PDB entry 5ACV | X-ray diffraction, 1.96 A resolution | chains A and B

== Chain A (and B) ==
Name: Beta-lactamase
Organism: Pseudomonas aeruginosa
Notes: EC 3.5.2.6; chain B of this document is another copy of the same molecule, construct and numbering; everything in this record applies to it too
Reference sequence: Q9K2N0 (Q9K2N0_PSEAI); the author numbering skips numbers that UniProt does not, so the offset changes along the chain: -1 to 45 = UniProt 1-47; 47-64 = UniProt 48-65; 66-100 = UniProt 66-100; 102-107 = UniProt 101-106; 6 more segments
Sequence (266 residues; numbered -1 to 300; 36 numbers in that range are skipped by the numbering (no residue carries them; nothing is unmodelled there); the number before each row is that of its first residue; numbers below 1 keep their minus sign (Met-1 is residue -1)):
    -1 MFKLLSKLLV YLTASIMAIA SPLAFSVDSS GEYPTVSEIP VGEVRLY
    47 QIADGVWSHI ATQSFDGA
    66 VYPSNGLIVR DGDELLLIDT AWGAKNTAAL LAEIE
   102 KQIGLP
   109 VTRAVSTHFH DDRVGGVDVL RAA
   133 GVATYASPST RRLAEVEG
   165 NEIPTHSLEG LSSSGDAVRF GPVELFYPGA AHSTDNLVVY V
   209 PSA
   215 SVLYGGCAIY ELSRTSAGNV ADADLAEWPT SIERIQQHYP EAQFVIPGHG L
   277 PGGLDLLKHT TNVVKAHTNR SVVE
Disordered / not traced: -1 to 28, 298-300
Modified residues: Cys221 (cysteinesulfonic acid; OCS)
Ion coordination: Zn2+ site 1: His116, His118, His196 (together with hydroxide ion); Zn2+ site 2: His170, His285 (together with chloride ion)
Small-molecule neighbours: hydroxide ion (OH): His116, His118, Asp120, Arg121, His196, Cys221

== Chain A / chain B interface ==
Contacting residue pairs (19):
  Asp62(A) - Ser227(B)
  Asp62(A) - Arg228(B)  salt bridge
  Asp62(A) - Thr229(B)  hydrogen bond (side chain-backbone)
  Asp62(A) - Ser230(B)  hydrogen bond
  Gly63(A) - Pro68(B)
  Gly63(A) - Glu225(B)
  Ala64(A) - Val66(B)
  Val66(A) - Val34(B)  hydrophobic
  Val66(A) - Ala64(B)
  Val66(A) - Val66(B)  hydrogen bond (backbone-backbone)
  Tyr67(A) - Asp62(B)
  Tyr67(A) - Ala64(B)  hydrophobic
  Pro68(A) - Gly63(B)
  Glu225(A) - Gly63(B)
  Ser227(A) - Asp62(B)
  Ser227(A) - Gly63(B)
  Arg228(A) - Asp62(B)
  Thr229(A) - Asp62(B)  hydrogen bond (backbone-side chain)
  Ser230(A) - Asp62(B)  hydrogen bond
Also at the interface, not in a pair above, chain A (12 interface residues in all): Ser35
Also at the interface, not in a pair above, chain B (13 interface residues in all): Val39, Tyr67

== Summary ==
12 residues of chain A face 13 of chain B across their interface; the contacts include 5 hydrogen bonds and 1
salt bridge. Polar contacts include Asp62(A)-Arg228(B), Asp62(A)-Thr229(B) and Asp62(A)-Ser230(B). Bound to
chain A: hydroxide ion.
Chain A and chain B are both Beta-lactamase (Pseudomonas aeruginosa); the structure, VIM-2-OX, Discovery of
novel inhibitor scaffolds against the metallo- beta-lactamase VIM-2 by SPR based fragment screening, was
determined by X-ray diffraction, deposited together with 5ACU, 5ACW and 5ACX.
